9LGO - chains C and B of the 10 polymer chains in the assembly; structure by electron microscopy, 3.51 A resolution.

# Chain C
Name: ATPase family gene 2 protein homolog B
Source organism: Homo sapiens
Notes: EC 3.6.4.10
UniProt: Q9BVQ7 (AFG2B_HUMAN); residues 1-749 here = UniProt positions 1-749
Amino-acid sequence (749 residues; each row starts with the number of its first residue):
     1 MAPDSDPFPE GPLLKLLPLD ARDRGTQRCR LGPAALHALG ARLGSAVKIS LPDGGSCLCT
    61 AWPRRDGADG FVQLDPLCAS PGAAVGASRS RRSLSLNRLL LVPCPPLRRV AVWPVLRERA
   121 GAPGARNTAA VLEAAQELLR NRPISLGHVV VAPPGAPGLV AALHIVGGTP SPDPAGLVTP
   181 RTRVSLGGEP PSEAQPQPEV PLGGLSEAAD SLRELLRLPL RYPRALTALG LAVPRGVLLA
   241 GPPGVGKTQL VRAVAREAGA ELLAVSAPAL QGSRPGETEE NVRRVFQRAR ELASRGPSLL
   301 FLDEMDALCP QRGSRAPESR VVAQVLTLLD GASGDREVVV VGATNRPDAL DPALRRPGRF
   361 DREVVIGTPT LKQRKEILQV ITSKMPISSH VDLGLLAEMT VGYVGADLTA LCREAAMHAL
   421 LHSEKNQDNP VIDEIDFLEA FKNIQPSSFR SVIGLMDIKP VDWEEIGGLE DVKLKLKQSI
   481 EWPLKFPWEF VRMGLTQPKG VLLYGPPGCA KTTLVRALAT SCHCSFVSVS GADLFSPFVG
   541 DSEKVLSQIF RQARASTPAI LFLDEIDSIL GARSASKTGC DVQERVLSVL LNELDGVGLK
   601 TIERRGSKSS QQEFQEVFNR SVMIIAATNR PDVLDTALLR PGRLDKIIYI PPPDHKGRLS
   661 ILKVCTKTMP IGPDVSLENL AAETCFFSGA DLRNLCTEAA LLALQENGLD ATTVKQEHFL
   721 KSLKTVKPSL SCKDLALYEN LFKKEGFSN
Not modelled in the structure: 1-10, 120-125, 192-199, 309-318, 538-539, 573-579, 597-619, 748-749
Ion coordination: Mg2+: Thr248 (together with ATP)
Residues lining bound ligands:
  - ATP (adenosine-5'-triphosphate), molecule 1: Pro201, Leu202, Gly203, Pro243, Gly244, Val245, Gly246, Lys247, Thr248, Gln249, Asp303, Asn345, Ile377, Gly405, Ala406, Thr409
  - ATP, molecule 2: Glu465, Ile466, Gly467, Pro507, Gly508, Cys509, Ala510, Lys511, Thr512, Thr513, Asp564, Glu565, Asn629, Ile661, Gly689, Ala690, Arg693
Swiss-Prot annotation at these positions:
  - binding site (ATP): Gly241 to Thr248, Gly505 to Thr512
  - modified residue: Met1 (N-acetylmethionine)

# Chain B
Name: ATPase family gene 2 protein homolog A
Source organism: Homo sapiens
Notes: EC 3.6.4.10
UniProt: Q8NB90 (AFG2A_HUMAN); residue numbers follow UniProt; this construct covers 1-886
Amino-acid sequence (886 residues; numbered 1 to 886; the number before each row is that of its first residue):
     1 MSSKKNRKRL NQSAENGSSL PSAASSCAEA RAPSAGSDFA ATSGTLTVTN LLEKVDDKIP
    61 KTFQNSLIHL GLNTMKSANI CIGRPVLLTS LNGKQEVYTA WPMAGFPGGK VGLSEMAQKN
   121 VGVRPGDAIQ VQPLVGAVLQ AEEMDVALSD KDMEINEEEL TGCILRKLDG KIVLPGNFLY
   181 CTFYGRPYKL QVLRVKGADG MILGGPQSDS DTDAQRMAFE QSSMETSSLE LSLQLSQLDL
   241 EDTQIPTSRS TPYKPIDDRI TNKASDVLLD VTQSPGDGSG LMLEEVTGLK CNFESAREGN
   301 EQLTEEERLL KFSIGAKCNT DTFYFISSTT RVNFTEIDKN SKEQDNQFKV TYDMIGGLSS
   361 QLKAIREIIE LPLKQPELFK SYGIPAPRGV LLYGPPGTGK TMIARAVANE VGAYVSVING
   421 PEIISKFYGE TEAKLRQIFA EATLRHPSII FIDQLDALCP KREGAQNEVE KRVVASLLTL
   481 MDGIGSEVSE GQVLVLGATN RPHALDAALR RPGRFDKEIE IGVPNAQDRL DILQKLLRRV
   541 PHLLTEAELL QLANSAHGYV GADLKVLCNE AGLCALRRIL KKQPNLPDVK VAGLVKITLK
   601 DFLQAMNDIR PSAMREIAID VPNVSWSDIG GLESIKLKLE QAVEWPLKHP ESFIRMGIQP
   661 PKGVLLYGPP GCSKTMIAKA LANESGLNFL AIKGPELMNK YVGESERAVR ETFRKARAVA
   721 PSIIFFDQLD ALAVERGSSL GAGNVADRVL AQLLTEMDGI EQLKDVTILA ATNRPDRIDK
   781 ALMRPGRIDR IIYVPLPDAA TRREIFKLQF HSMPVSNEVD LDELILQTDA YSGAEIVAVC
   841 REAALLALEE DIQANLIMKR HFTQALSTVT PRIPESLRRF YEDYQE
Not modelled in the structure: 1-43, 205-314, 337-346, 616-622, 872-886
Sequence notes: conflict Gln454 (Glu in Q8NB90), Gln728 (Glu in Q8NB90)
Residues lining bound ligands: ATP (adenosine-5'-triphosphate): Ile355, Gly397, Thr398, Gly399, Lys400, Thr401, Met402, Gln454, Asn500, Ile532, Gly561, Ala562, Leu564, Lys565
Swiss-Prot annotation at these positions:
  - binding site (ATP): Gly394 to Thr401, Gly668 to Thr675
  - modified residue: Thr272 (Phosphothreonine), Ser274 (Phosphoserine), Ser279 (Phosphoserine)
  - cross-link: Lys859 (Glycyl lysine isopeptide (Lys-Gly) (interchain with G-Cter in SUMO2))

# How chain C and chain B interact
Pairs across the interface - 35 pairs, chain C then chain B:
  Asn127(C) with Glu154(B), hydrogen bond
  Arg217(C) with Leu580(B)
  Leu218(C) with Leu573(B), hydrophobic
  Tyr222(C) with Leu580(B); Asp588(B)
  Arg224(C) with Asp588(B), hydrogen bond (side chain-backbone); Val589(B)
  Ala225(C) with Val591(B), hydrophobic
  Ala228(C) with Ala592(B), hydrophobic
  Leu229(C) with Val540(B)
  Gly230(C) with Asn569(B)
  Leu231(C) with Asn569(B); Leu573(B), hydrophobic
  Val233(C) with Leu573(B), hydrophobic
  Leu474(C) with Glu849(B)
  Gln478(C) with Glu849(B), hydrogen bond
  Trp482(C) with Leu848(B), hydrophobic; Glu849(B)
  Phe486(C) with Ile852(B), hydrophobic
  Glu489(C) with Ile852(B); Gln853(B); Ala854(B)
  Arg492(C) with Ser812(B); Pro814(B); Ala854(B), hydrogen bond (side chain-backbone); Asn855(B), hydrogen bond (side chain-backbone)
  Met493(C) with Met813(B); Pro814(B), hydrophobic; Ile857(B), hydrophobic
  Gly494(C) with Arg841(B)
  Leu495(C) with Arg841(B); Leu845(B), hydrophobic
  Arg640(C) with Met698(B); Val734(B)
  Arg643(C) with Asn699(B), hydrogen bond (side chain-backbone)
Also at the interface, not in a pair above, chain C (29 interface residues in all): Arg221, Pro223, Ala232, Phe490, Asn592, Asp595, Thr636
Also at the interface, not in a pair above, chain B (30 interface residues in all): Pro541, Gly572, Tyr701, Gly737, Ser738, Ala844

# Summary
The interface between chain C and chain B involves 29 residues on one side and 30 on the other, with 6
hydrogen bonds. Polar contacts include Asn127(C)-Glu154(B), Arg224(C)-Asp588(B) and Gln478(C)-Glu849(B). Bound
to chain C: ATP. Bound to chain B: ATP.
Chain C is ATPase family gene 2 protein homolog B and chain B is ATPase family gene 2 protein homolog A, both
from Homo sapiens; the structure, Cryo-EM structure of the SPATA5-SPATA5L1-CINP-C1orf109 complex, was
determined by electron microscopy.
